4YB5 - chains A and E of the 6 polymer chains in the assembly; structure by X-ray diffraction, 2.24 A resolution.

== Chain A (and E) ==
Name: ATP phosphoribosyltransferase
From: Campylobacter jejuni (strain RM1221)
Notes: EC 2.4.2.17; chain E of this document is another copy of the same molecule, construct and numbering; everything in this record applies to it too
UniProtKB: Q5HSJ4 (HIS1_CAMJR); residue numbers follow UniProt; this construct covers 1-299
Sequence (300 residues; numbered 0 to 299; the number before each row is that of its first residue; numbering starts at 0):
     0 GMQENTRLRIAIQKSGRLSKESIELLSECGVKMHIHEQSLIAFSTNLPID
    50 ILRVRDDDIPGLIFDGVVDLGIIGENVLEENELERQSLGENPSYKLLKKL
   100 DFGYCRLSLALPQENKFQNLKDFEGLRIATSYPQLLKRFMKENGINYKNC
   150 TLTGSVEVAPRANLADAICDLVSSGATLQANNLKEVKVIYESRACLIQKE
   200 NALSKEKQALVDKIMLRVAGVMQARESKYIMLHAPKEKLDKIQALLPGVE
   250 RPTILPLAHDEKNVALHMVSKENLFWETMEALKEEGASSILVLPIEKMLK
Unresolved in the structure: 0-4, 113-116 (chain E: 0-4, 114-118)
Construct notes: expression tag (0)
Ion coordination: K+ site 1: Arg160 (shared with 2 residues of chain F); K+ site 2: Gln178, Asn181 (shared with 1 residue of chain F)
Residues lining bound ligands:
  - histidine (HIS), molecule 1: Tyr228, Gly247, Val248, Glu249, Arg250, Pro251, Thr252, His266, Met267, Val268
  - histidine (HIS), molecule 2: Met230, Leu231, His232, Leu256, Ser288, Leu290

== How chain A and chain E interact ==
Residue-residue contacts (54; chain A residue first):
  Arg6(A) with Ser173(E); Ala175(E)
  Phe42(A) with Ser173(E); Ala175(E), hydrophobic; Thr176(E); Ala179(E), hydrophobic
  Ser43(A) with Ser173(E)
  Thr44(A) with Ser172(E)
  Leu215(A) with Glu279(E)
  Arg216(A) with Glu271(E), salt bridge; Trp275(E)
  Tyr228(A) with Met230(E), hydrogen bond; His266(E); Leu290(E), hydrophobic
  Asp239(A) with His258(E), salt bridge
  Gln242(A) with Ala257(E); His258(E)
  Val248(A) with Ser288(E)
  Glu249(A) with His232(E), salt bridge; Ser287(E), hydrogen bond; Ser288(E), hydrogen bond
  Arg250(A) with Leu256(E); Ala257(E), hydrogen bond (side chain-backbone); Asp259(E)
  Pro251(A) with Leu256(E); Ala257(E), hydrogen bond (backbone-backbone)
  Thr252(A) with Leu254(E); Pro255(E); Leu256(E)
  Ile253(A) with Pro255(E), hydrogen bond (backbone-backbone); Ala257(E), hydrophobic
  Leu254(A) with Leu254(E), hydrophobic
  Val268(A) with Leu290(E), hydrophobic
  Pro293(A) with Leu292(E); Pro293(E), hydrophobic
  Ile294(A) with Val291(E)
  Glu295(A) with Lys227(E), salt bridge; Val291(E), hydrogen bond (backbone-backbone); Pro293(E)
  Lys296(A) with Glu271(E), salt bridge; Trp275(E); Ile289(E); Leu290(E); Val291(E), hydrogen bond (backbone-backbone)
  Met297(A) with Ile289(E); Leu290(E), hydrophobic
  Leu298(A) with Phe274(E), hydrophobic; Trp275(E), hydrophobic; Met278(E), hydrophobic; Ser288(E), hydrogen bond (backbone-backbone); Ile289(E), hydrogen bond (backbone-backbone)
  Lys299(A) with Lys282(E); Ser287(E); Ser288(E), hydrogen bond (backbone-backbone)
Interface residues without a listed pair, chain A (25 interface residues in all): Leu238
Interface residues without a listed pair, chain E (29 interface residues in all): Ala264

== Summary ==
25 residues of chain A and 29 residues of chain E are in contact; the contacts include 11 hydrogen bonds and 5
salt bridges. Among the polar pairs are Arg216(A)-Glu271(E), Asp239(A)-His258(E) and Glu249(A)-His232(E).
Bound to chain A: histidine. Gln178(A) and Asn181(A) coordinate K+ site 2.
Chain A and chain E are both ATP phosphoribosyltransferase (Campylobacter jejuni (strain RM1221)); the
structure, Adenosine triphosphate phosphoribosyltransferase from Campylobacter jejuni in complex with the
allosteric inhibitor histidine, was determined by X-ray diffraction (same publication as 4YB6 and 4YB7).
